Entry 1LT0 (X-ray diffraction, 2.40 A resolution); this record covers chain A.

# Chain A
Protein: Sensor protein FixL
Source organism: Bradyrhizobium japonicum
Notes: EC 2.7.3.-; fragment: Heme domain (residues 141-270)
Reference sequence: P23222 (FIXL_BRAJA); numbering as in UniProt (aligned over 141-270)
Chain sequence (131 residues; each row starts with the number of its first residue):
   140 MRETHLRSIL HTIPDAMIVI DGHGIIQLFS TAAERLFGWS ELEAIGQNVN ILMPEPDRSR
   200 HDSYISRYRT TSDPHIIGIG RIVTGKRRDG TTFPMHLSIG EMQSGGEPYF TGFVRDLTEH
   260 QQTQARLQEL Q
Disordered / not traced: 140-152, 270
Sequence notes: initiating methionine (140)
Metal / ion sites: heme Fe: His-200 (together with cyanide ion)
Small-molecule neighbours:
  - cyanide ion (CYN): His-200, Ile-215, Arg-220, Leu-236, Ile-238
  - heme (HEM): Ile-157, Ile-159, Val-188, Leu-191, Met-192, Asp-196, His-200, Tyr-203, Ile-204, Arg-206, Tyr-207, Asp-212, Pro-213, His-214, Ile-215, Ile-216, Arg-220, Val-222, Thr-223, Gly-224, Met-234, Leu-236, Ile-238, Phe-249, Thr-250, Gly-251
Curated features (UniProtKB/Swiss-Prot):
  - binding site (heme): His-200

# Overview
Chain A binds cyanide ion and heme. From UniProt: heme-binding residue His-200.
Chain A is Sensor protein FixL (Bradyrhizobium japonicum); the structure, Crystal structure of the CN-bound
BjFixL heme domain, was determined by X-ray diffraction together with 1LSV, 1LSW and 1LSX from the same study.
